5M00 - chains H and P of the 5 polymer chains in the assembly; structure by X-ray diffraction, 1.95 A resolution.

Chain H:
Protein: T-cell receptor beta chain V region C5, Uncharacterized protein
Organism: Mus musculus
Reference sequence: chimeric construct of P04213, Q7TND8: residues 1-92 from P04213 (TVB5_MOUSE) positions 11-102 (UniProt number = residue number + 10); residues 110-238 from Q7TND8 positions 129-257 (UniProt number = residue number + 19)
Amino-acid sequence (238 residues; each row starts with the number of its first residue):
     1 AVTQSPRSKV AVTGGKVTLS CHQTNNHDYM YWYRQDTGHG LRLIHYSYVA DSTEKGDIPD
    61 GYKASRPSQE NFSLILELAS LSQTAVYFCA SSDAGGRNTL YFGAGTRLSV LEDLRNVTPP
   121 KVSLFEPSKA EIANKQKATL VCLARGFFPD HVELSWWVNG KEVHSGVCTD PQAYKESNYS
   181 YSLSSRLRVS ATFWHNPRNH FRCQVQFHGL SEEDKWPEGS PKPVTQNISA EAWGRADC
Not modelled in the structure: 238
Cystine bridges: C21-C89, C142-C203
Differences from the reference sequence: linker (93-109); conflict C168 (Ser187 in Q7TND8), S182 (Cys201 in Q7TND8)

Chain P:
Protein: Lcmv-derived GP33 altered peptide ligand Y4A
Organism: Mus musculus
Amino-acid sequence (9 residues; each row starts with the number of its first residue):
     1 KAVANFATM

Interface between chain H and chain P:
Pairs across the interface (11; chain H residue first):
  D93(H) with A7(P); T8(P), hydrogen bond
  A94(H) with F6(P); T8(P)
  G95(H) with N5(P); F6(P)
  G96(H) with N5(P), hydrogen bond (backbone-backbone); F6(P)
  R97(H) with F6(P)
  N98(H) with F6(P), hydrogen bond (side chain-backbone); A7(P)

Summary:
6 residues of chain H and 4 residues of chain P are in contact; the contacts include 3 hydrogen bonds. Polar
contacts include D93(H)-T8(P), N98(H)-F6(P) and G96(H)-N5(P).
Here chain H is T-cell receptor beta chain V region C5, Uncharacterized protein and chain P is Lcmv-derived
GP33 altered peptide ligand Y4A, both from Mus musculus. Entry 5M00 (Crystal structure of murine P14 TCR
complex with H-2Db and Y4A, modified gp33 peptide from LCMV) was determined by X-ray diffraction.
